Entry 7ML1 (electron microscopy, 4.00 A resolution); this record covers chains A and M of the 30 polymer chains in the assembly.

Chain A:
Protein: DNA-directed RNA polymerase subunit
Source organism: Saccharomyces cerevisiae
Notes: EC 2.7.7.6
Reference sequence: A0A6A5Q1P2 (A0A6A5Q1P2_YEASX); numbering as in UniProt (aligned over 1-1733)
Sequence (1733 residues; each row starts with the number of its first residue):
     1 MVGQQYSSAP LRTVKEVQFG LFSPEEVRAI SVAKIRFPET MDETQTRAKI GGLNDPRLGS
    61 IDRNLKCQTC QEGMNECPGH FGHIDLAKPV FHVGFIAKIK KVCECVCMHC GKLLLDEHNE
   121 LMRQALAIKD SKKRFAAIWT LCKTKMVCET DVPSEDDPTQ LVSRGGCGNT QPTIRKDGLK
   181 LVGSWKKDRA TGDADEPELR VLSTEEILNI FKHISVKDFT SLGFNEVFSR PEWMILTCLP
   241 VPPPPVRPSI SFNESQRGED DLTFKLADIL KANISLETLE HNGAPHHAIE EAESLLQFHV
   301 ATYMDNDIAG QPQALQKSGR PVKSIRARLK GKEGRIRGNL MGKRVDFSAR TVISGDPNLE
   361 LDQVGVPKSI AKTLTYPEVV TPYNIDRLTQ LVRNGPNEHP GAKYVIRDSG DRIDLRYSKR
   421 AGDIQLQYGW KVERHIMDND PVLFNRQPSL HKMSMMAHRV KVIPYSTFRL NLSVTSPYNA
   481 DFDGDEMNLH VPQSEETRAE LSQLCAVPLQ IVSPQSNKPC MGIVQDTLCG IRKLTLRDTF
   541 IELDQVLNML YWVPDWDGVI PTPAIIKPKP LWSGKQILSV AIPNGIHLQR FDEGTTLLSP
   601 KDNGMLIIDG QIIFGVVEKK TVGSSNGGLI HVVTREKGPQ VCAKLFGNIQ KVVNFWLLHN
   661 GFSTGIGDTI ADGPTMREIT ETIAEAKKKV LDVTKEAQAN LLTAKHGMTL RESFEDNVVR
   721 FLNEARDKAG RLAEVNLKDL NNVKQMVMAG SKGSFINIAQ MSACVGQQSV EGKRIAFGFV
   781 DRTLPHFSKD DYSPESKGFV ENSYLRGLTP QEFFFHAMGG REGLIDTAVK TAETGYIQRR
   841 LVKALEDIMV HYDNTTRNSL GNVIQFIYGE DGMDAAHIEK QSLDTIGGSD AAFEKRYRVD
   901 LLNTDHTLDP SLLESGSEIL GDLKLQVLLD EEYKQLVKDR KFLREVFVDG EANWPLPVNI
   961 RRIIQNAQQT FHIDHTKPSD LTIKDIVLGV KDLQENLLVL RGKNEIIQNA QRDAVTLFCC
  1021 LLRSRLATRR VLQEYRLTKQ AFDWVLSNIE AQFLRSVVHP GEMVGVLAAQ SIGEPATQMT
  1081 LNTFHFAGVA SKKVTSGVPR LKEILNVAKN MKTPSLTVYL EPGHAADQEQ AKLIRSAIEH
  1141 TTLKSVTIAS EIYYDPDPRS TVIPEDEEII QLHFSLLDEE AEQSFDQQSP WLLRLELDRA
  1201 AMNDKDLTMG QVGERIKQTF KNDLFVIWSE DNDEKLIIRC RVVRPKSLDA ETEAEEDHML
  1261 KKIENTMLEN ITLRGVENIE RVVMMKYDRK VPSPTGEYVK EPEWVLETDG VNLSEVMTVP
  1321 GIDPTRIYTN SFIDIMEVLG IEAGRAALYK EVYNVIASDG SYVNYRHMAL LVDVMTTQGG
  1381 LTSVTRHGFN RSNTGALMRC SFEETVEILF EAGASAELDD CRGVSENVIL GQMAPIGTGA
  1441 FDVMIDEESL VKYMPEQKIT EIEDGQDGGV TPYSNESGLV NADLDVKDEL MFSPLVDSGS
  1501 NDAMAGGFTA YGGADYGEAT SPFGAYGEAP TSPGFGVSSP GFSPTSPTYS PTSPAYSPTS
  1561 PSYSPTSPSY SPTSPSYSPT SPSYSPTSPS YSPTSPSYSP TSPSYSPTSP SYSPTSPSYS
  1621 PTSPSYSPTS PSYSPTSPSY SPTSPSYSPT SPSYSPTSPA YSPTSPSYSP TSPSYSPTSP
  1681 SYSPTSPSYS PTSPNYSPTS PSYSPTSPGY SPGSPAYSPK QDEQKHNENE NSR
Unresolved in the structure: 1-2, 155-163, 188-196, 1080-1092, 1176-1186, 1244-1253, 1453-1733
Bound ions: Zn2+ site 1: Cys67, Cys70, Cys77, His80; Zn2+ site 2: Cys107, Cys110, Cys148, Cys167; Mg2+: Asp481, Asp483, Asp485

Chain M:
Protein: Transcription initiation factor IIB
Source organism: Saccharomyces cerevisiae
Reference sequence: P29055 (TF2B_YEAST); residue numbers follow UniProt; this construct covers 1-345
Sequence (345 residues; row label = number of the first residue in the row):
     1 MMTRESIDKR AGRRGPNLNI VLTCPECKVY PPKIVERFSE GDVVCALCGL VLSDKLVDTR
    61 SEWRTFSNDD HNGDDPSRVG EASNPLLDGN NLSTRIGKGE TTDMRFTKEL NKAQGKNVMD
   121 KKDNEVQAAF AKITMLCDAA ELPKIVKDCA KEAYKLCHDE KTLKGKSMES IMAASILIGC
   181 RRAEVARTFK EIQSLIHVKT KEFGKTLNIM KNILRGKSED GFLKIDTDNM SGAQNLTYIP
   241 RFCSHLGLPM QVTTSAEYTA KKCKEIKEIA GKSPITIAVV SIYLNILLFQ IPITAAKVGQ
   301 TLQVTEGTIK SGYKILYEHR DKLVDPQLIA NGVVSLDNLP GVEKK
Unresolved in the structure: 1-15, 67-83, 219-233, 327-345
Bound ions: Zn2+: Cys24, Cys27, Cys45, Cys48
Curated features (UniProtKB/Swiss-Prot):
  - zinc finger: Ile20 to Ser53 (TFIIB-type)
  - binding site (Zn(2+)): Cys24, Cys27, Cys45, Cys48

How chain A and chain M interact:
Contacting residue pairs (68; chain A residue first):
  Glu39(A) - Asn90(M)
  Thr40(A) - Asn90(M)  hydrogen bond (backbone-side chain)
  Met41(A) - Asn90(M)  hydrogen bond (backbone-side chain)
  Asp42(A) - Asn90(M)
  Pro56(A) - Leu18(M)  hydrophobic
  Arg63(A) - Ile20(M)
  Arg63(A) - Leu56(M)
  Asn64(A) - Leu18(M)
  Asn64(A) - Asn19(M)
  Asn64(A) - Ile20(M)  hydrogen bond (side chain-backbone)
  Leu65(A) - Ile20(M)
  Lys66(A) - Leu18(M)
  Lys66(A) - Asn19(M)
  Glu72(A) - Ile20(M)
  Asn75(A) - Lys55(M)
  Ile250(A) - Glu62(M)
  Ser251(A) - Glu62(M)
  Phe252(A) - Thr59(M)
  Phe252(A) - Glu62(M)
  Phe252(A) - Trp63(M)  hydrophobic
  Phe252(A) - Arg64(M)
  Gln256(A) - Trp63(M)
  Phe264(A) - Thr94(M)
  Ala267(A) - Leu92(M)  hydrophobic
  Asp268(A) - Thr94(M)  hydrogen bond
  Lys271(A) - Leu92(M)  hydrogen bond (side chain-backbone)
  Lys271(A) - Ser93(M)
  Lys271(A) - Asp120(M)
  Glu291(A) - Lys116(M)  hydrogen bond (backbone-side chain)
  Ala292(A) - Lys116(M)
  Gly310(A) - Thr101(M)  hydrogen bond (backbone-side chain)
  Gly310(A) - Phe106(M)
  Gln311(A) - Thr101(M)  hydrogen bond (backbone-backbone)
  Gln311(A) - Thr102(M)  hydrogen bond (backbone-side chain)
  Pro312(A) - Gly99(M)
  Pro312(A) - Thr102(M)
  Pro312(A) - Phe106(M)
  Gln313(A) - Gly97(M)
  Gln313(A) - Lys98(M)
  Gln313(A) - Gly99(M)
  Leu315(A) - Thr94(M)
  Leu315(A) - Arg95(M)
  Leu315(A) - Ile96(M)
  Leu315(A) - Gly97(M)
  Leu315(A) - Lys98(M)
  Gln316(A) - Thr94(M)  hydrogen bond
  Gln316(A) - Arg95(M)
  Lys317(A) - Ser93(M)
  Lys317(A) - Thr94(M)
  Lys317(A) - Arg95(M)
  Arg320(A) - Thr65(M)
  Tyr404(A) - Glu40(M)
  Tyr404(A) - Asp42(M)
  Arg407(A) - Leu50(M)
  Asp411(A) - Leu50(M)
  Arg412(A) - Asp42(M)  salt bridge
  Arg412(A) - Leu50(M)
  Arg412(A) - Val51(M)  hydrogen bond (backbone-backbone)
  Arg412(A) - Asp54(M)  salt bridge
  Ile413(A) - Leu50(M)  hydrophobic
  Asp414(A) - Gly49(M)  hydrogen bond (backbone-backbone)
  Arg416(A) - Glu40(M)  salt bridge
  Tyr417(A) - Val35(M)  hydrophobic
  Tyr417(A) - Arg37(M)  hydrogen bond
  Tyr417(A) - Ala46(M)
  Tyr417(A) - Leu47(M)
  Arg420(A) - Ala46(M)  hydrogen bond (side chain-backbone)
  Arg420(A) - Leu47(M)
Also at the interface, not in a pair above, chain A (44 interface residues in all): Pro38, Gln68, Arg257, Gly258, Ala288, Ala309
Also at the interface, not in a pair above, chain M (38 interface residues in all): Val44, Arg60, Phe66, Leu110

Overview:
44 residues of chain A and 38 residues of chain M are in contact, with 14 hydrogen bonds and 3 salt bridges.
Polar contacts include Arg412(A)-Asp42(M), Arg412(A)-Asp54(M) and Arg416(A)-Glu40(M). UniProt lists 4
Zn2+-binding residues on chain M.
Chain A is DNA-directed RNA polymerase subunit and chain M is Transcription initiation factor IIB, both from
Saccharomyces cerevisiae; the structure, RNA polymerase II pre-initiation complex (PIC2), was determined by
electron microscopy (same publication as 7MEI, 7MK9, 7MKA, 7ML0, 7ML2, 7ML3 and 7ML4).
